PDB entry 6MZ2 | X-ray diffraction, 0.83 A resolution | chain A

== Chain A ==
Name: Beta-lactamase
Source organism: Escherichia coli
Notes: EC 3.5.2.6
Reference sequence: A0A2S1PK93 (A0A2S1PK93_ECOLX); the author numbering skips numbers that UniProt does not, so the offset changes along the chain: 25-57 = UniProt 24-56; 59-238 = UniProt 57-236; 240-252 = UniProt 237-249; 254-290 = UniProt 250-286
Chain sequence (263 residues; each row starts with the number of its first residue; note: 3 numbers in that range are skipped by the numbering (no residue carries them; nothing is unmodelled there)):
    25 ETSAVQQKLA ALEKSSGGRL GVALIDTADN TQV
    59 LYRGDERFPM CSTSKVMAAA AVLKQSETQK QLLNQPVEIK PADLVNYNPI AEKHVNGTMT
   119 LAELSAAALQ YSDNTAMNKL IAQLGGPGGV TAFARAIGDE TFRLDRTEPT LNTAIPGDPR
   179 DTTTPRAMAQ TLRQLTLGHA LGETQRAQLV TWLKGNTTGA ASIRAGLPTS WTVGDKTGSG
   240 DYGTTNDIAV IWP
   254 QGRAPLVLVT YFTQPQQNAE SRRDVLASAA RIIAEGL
Glycans and other covalent adducts: NXL104, bound form (NXL) linked to Ser70
Modified residues: Glu25 (pyroglutamic acid; PCA)
Metal / ion sites: Na+ site 1: Tyr105 (shared with 2 residues of chain B); K+ site 1: Pro107, Glu110; K+ site 2 near Gln128 (its only coordinating residue here); K+ site 3: Gly143 (shared with 1 residue of chain B); K+ site 4 near Gly147 (its only coordinating residue here); K+ site 5 near Gly156 (its only coordinating residue here); K+ site 6 near Thr215 (its only coordinating residue here); K+ site 7 near Trp229 (its only coordinating residue here); Na+ site 2 near Gly238 (its only coordinating residue here); K+ site 8 near Pro268 (its only coordinating residue here)
Small-molecule neighbours: NXL104, bound form (NXL; (2S,5R)-1-formyl-5-[(sulfooxy)amino]piperidine-2-carboxamide): Cys69, Lys73, Asn104, Tyr105, Tyr129, Ser130, Asn132, Glu166, Asn170, Thr216, Lys234, Thr235, Gly236, Ser237, Gly238, Arg276
What the authors report for this chain:
  - binding site for NXL104, bound form: Ser70, Asn104, Tyr105, Ser130, Asn132, Lys234, Thr235, Ser237, Arg276
  - catalytic residues: Ser70, Glu166, Asn170, Ser237
  - catalytic residues: Ser130 (citing earlier work)
  - conformationally variable residues (side-chain flip): Lys73, Tyr105
  - contacts within the chain: Lys73-Asn132, Lys73-Ser130 (hydrogen bond)
  - catalytic residues: Lys73 (proposed by the authors, not directly observed)

== Summary ==
NXL104, bound form is covalently linked to Ser70. Pro107 and Glu110 form the K+ site 1. The paper reports
catalytic residues Ser70, Glu166 and Asn170 among others; a binding site for NXL104, bound form at Ser70,
Asn104 and Tyr105 among others.
Chain A is Beta-lactamase (Escherichia coli); the structure, CTX-M-14 Class A Beta-Lactamase in Complex with
Avibactam at pH 7.9, was determined by X-ray diffraction together with 6MZ1 from the same study.
